6U91 - chains A and E of the 6 polymer chains in the assembly; structure by X-ray diffraction, 3.00 A resolution.

Chain A:
Name: DNA (cytosine-5)-methyltransferase 3B
Source organism: Homo sapiens
Notes: EC 2.1.1.37
UniProtKB: Q9UBC3 (DNM3B_HUMAN); residues 563-853 here = UniProt positions 563-853
Amino-acid sequence (291 residues; row label = number of the first residue in the row):
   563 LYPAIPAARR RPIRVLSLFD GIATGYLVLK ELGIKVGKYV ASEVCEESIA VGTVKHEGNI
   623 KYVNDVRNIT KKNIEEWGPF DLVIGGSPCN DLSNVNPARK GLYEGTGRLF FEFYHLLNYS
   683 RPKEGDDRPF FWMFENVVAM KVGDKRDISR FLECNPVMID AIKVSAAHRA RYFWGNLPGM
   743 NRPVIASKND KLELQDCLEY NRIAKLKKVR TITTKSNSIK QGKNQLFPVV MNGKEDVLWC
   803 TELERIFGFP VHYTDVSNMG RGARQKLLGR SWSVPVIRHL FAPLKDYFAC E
Sequence notes: engineered mutation Arg-772 (Gln in Q9UBC3)
Swiss-Prot annotation at these positions:
  - active site: Cys-651
  - binding site (S-adenosyl-L-methionine): Asp-582 to Thr-586, Glu-605, Asp-627 to Arg-629, Arg-832 to Trp-834
  - cross-link: Lys-617 (Glycyl lysine isopeptide (Lys-Gly) (interchain with G-Cter in SUMO2))
Metal / ion sites: Mg2+ near Lys-617 (its only coordinating residue here)
Ligand contacts: S-adenosylhomocysteine (SAH): Phe-581, Asp-582, Gly-583, Ile-584, Thr-586, Ser-604, Glu-605, Val-606, Cys-607, Ser-610, Asp-627, Val-628, Arg-629, Gly-648, Ser-649, Pro-650, Leu-671, Arg-832, Ser-833, Trp-834

Chain E:
Molecule: CpGpT DNA
Sequence (25 nucleotides; each row starts with the number of its first residue):
   422 GCATGXGTTC TAATTAGAAC GCATG
Modified positions: PYO (1-(beta-D-ribofuranosyl)-pyrimidin-2-one-5'-phosphate) at position 427

Chain A / chain E interface:
Pairs across the interface (9; chain A residue first):
  Asn-656(A) / DA444(E)  base contact
  Val-657(A) / DG442(E)  hydrogen bond to the base
  Pro-659(A) / DG442(E)  sugar contact
  Ser-778(A) / DG438(E)  base contact
  Asn-779(A) / DA440(E)  base contact
  Lys-782(A) / DA439(E)  salt bridge to the phosphate
  Arg-823(A) / DA437(E)  salt bridge to the phosphate
  Arg-823(A) / DG438(E)  salt bridge to the phosphate
  Gly-824(A) / DA437(E)  hydrogen bond to the phosphate
Interface residues without a listed pair, chain A (9 interface residues in all): Lys-777
Interface residues without a listed pair, chain E (7 interface residues in all): DC441

Summary:
Chain A and chain E form an interface of 9 and 7 residues respectively, with 2 hydrogen bonds and 3 salt
bridges. Polar pairs include Val-657(A)/DG442(E), Gly-824(A)/DA437(E) and Lys-782(A)/DA439(E). Bound to chain
A: S-adenosylhomocysteine.
Here chain A is DNA (cytosine-5)-methyltransferase 3B (Homo sapiens) and chain E is CpGpT DNA. Entry 6U91
(Crystal structure of DNMT3B(Q772R)-DNMT3L in complex with CpGpT DNA) was determined by X-ray diffraction.
